PDB entry 9CH3 | X-ray diffraction, 2.30 A resolution | chains A and C of the 4 polymer chains in the assembly

[Chain A (and C)]
Protein: TP-methylase family protein
Organism: Shewanella oneidensis
Notes: chain C of this document is another copy of the same molecule, construct and numbering; everything in this record applies to it too
UniProt: Q8EGW3 (Q8EGW3_SHEON); residues 1-263 here = UniProt positions 1-263
Amino-acid sequence (263 residues; numbered 1 to 263; the number before each row is that of its first residue):
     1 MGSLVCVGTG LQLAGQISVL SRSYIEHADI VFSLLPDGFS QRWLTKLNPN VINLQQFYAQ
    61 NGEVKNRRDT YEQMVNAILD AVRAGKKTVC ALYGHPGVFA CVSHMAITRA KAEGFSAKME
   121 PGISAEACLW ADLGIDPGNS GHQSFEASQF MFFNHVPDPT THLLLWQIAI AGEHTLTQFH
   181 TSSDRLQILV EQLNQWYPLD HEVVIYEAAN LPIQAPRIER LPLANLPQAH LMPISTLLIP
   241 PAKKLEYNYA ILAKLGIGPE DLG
Disordered / not traced: 1
Ion coordination: Zn2+: E126 (shared with E126(C), H142(C) of chain C)
Ligand contacts: S-adenosylhomocysteine (SAH): L11, Y93, G94, H95, V98, F99, S124, A125, W166, Q167, Y206, E207, A208, N210, P233, I234, S235, T236

[Chain A / chain C interface]
Residue-residue contacts (128):
  G15(A) with S18(C); V19(C), hydrogen bond (backbone-backbone); L20(C), hydrogen bond (backbone-backbone)
  Q16(A) with P121(C)
  I17(A) with S18(C); V19(C), hydrogen bond (backbone-backbone)
  S18(A) with G15(C); Q16(C); I17(C); I123(C)
  V19(A) with G15(C), hydrogen bond (backbone-backbone); I17(C), hydrogen bond (backbone-backbone)
  L20(A) with G15(C), hydrogen bond (backbone-backbone)
  N66(A) with G263(C), hydrogen bond (side chain-backbone)
  R68(A) with G263(C), hydrogen bond (side chain-backbone)
  H95(A) with A127(C), hydrogen bond (side chain-backbone)
  G97(A) with I135(C); D136(C); P137(C)
  V98(A) with W130(C); D136(C); P137(C), hydrophobic
  F99(A) with D136(C), hydrogen bond (backbone-side chain); G138(C)
  A100(A) with D136(C), hydrogen bond (backbone-side chain)
  H104(A) with W130(C); G134(C), hydrogen bond (side chain-backbone); I135(C); D136(C)
  M119(A) with A131(C)
  P121(A) with Q16(C); A127(C)
  G122(A) with I123(C)
  I123(A) with S18(C); P121(C); I123(C), hydrophobic
  E126(A) with E126(C)
  A127(A) with H95(C), hydrogen bond (backbone-side chain); P121(C)
  W130(A) with V98(C); H104(C)
  A131(A) with M119(C)
  G134(A) with H104(C)
  I135(A) with H104(C)
  D136(A) with G97(C); V98(C); F99(C), hydrogen bond (side chain-backbone); A100(C), hydrogen bond (side chain-backbone); H104(C)
  P137(A) with G97(C)
  G138(A) with F99(C); Q149(C), hydrogen bond (backbone-side chain)
  N139(A) with Q149(C), hydrogen bond (backbone-side chain)
  S140(A) with Q149(C); H155(C)
  G141(A) with S144(C)
  H142(A) with H142(C); Q143(C); S144(C), hydrogen bond (backbone-backbone)
  Q143(A) with H142(C); Q143(C), hydrogen bond
  S144(A) with G141(C); H142(C), hydrogen bond (backbone-backbone)
  F145(A) with G141(C); D158(C); T161(C)
  Q149(A) with G138(C), hydrogen bond (side chain-backbone); N139(C), hydrogen bond (side chain-backbone); S140(C)
  M151(A) with N248(C); I251(C)
  F152(A) with Y247(C); N248(C), hydrogen bond (backbone-backbone); L252(C); L255(C), hydrophobic; L262(C), hydrophobic
  F153(A) with L245(C), hydrophobic; E246(C); Y247(C), hydrophobic; N248(C), hydrogen bond (backbone-side chain)
  N154(A) with E246(C), hydrogen bond (backbone-backbone); Y247(C), hydrogen bond (side chain-backbone); N248(C)
  H155(A) with S140(C); D158(C), salt bridge; T160(C), hydrogen bond; L245(C)
  V156(A) with D158(C)
  D158(A) with F145(C); H155(C), salt bridge; V156(C)
  T160(A) with H155(C), hydrogen bond
  T161(A) with F145(C); H155(C)
  H174(A) with I257(C); D261(C); L262(C); G263(C), hydrogen bond (backbone-backbone)
  T175(A) with G263(C)
  L176(A) with G263(C)
  R185(A) with L255(C)
  I188(A) with I251(C), hydrophobic; K254(C); L255(C), hydrophobic
  Q192(A) with N248(C); I251(C)
  L245(A) with F153(C), hydrophobic; H155(C)
  E246(A) with F153(C); N154(C), hydrogen bond (backbone-side chain)
  Y247(A) with F153(C), hydrophobic; N154(C), hydrogen bond (backbone-side chain)
  N248(A) with F152(C), hydrogen bond (backbone-backbone); F153(C); N154(C), hydrogen bond; Q192(C)
  I251(A) with M151(C); I188(C), hydrophobic
  L252(A) with F152(C), hydrophobic
  K254(A) with I188(C); E191(C), salt bridge
  L255(A) with F152(C), hydrophobic; R185(C), hydrogen bond (backbone-side chain)
  I257(A) with H174(C)
  D261(A) with H174(C)
  G263(A) with R68(C), hydrogen bond (backbone-side chain); H174(C), hydrogen bond (backbone-backbone); L176(C)
Also at the interface, not in a pair above, chain A (69 interface residues in all): A14, R22, C101, C128, E146, F150, G172, L262
Also at the interface, not in a pair above, chain C (67 interface residues in all): A14, R22, N66, C101, G122, C128, T175

[Overview]
Chain A and chain C form an interface of 69 and 67 residues respectively; the contacts include 36 hydrogen
bonds and 3 salt bridges. Polar contacts include H155(A)-D158(C), K254(A)-E191(C) and N66(A)-G263(C). Ligands
of chain A: S-adenosylhomocysteine.
Both chains are TP-methylase family protein (Shewanella oneidensis). Entry 9CH3 (Structure of the
alpha-N-methyltransferase (SonM) and RiPP precursor (SonA-L63D) heteromeric complex (bound to SAH)) was
determined by X-ray diffraction together with 9CGW, 9CH0, 9CH1, 9CH2, 9CH5, 9CH7, 9CHI and 9CHK from the same
study.
